PDB entry 7XFH | electron microscopy, 2.90 A resolution | chains G and I of the 11 polymer chains in the assembly

# Chain G
Protein: Histone H2A type 1
Source organism: Xenopus laevis
UniProt: P06897 (H2A1_XENLA); residues 0-129 here correspond to UniProt positions 1-130 (UniProt number = residue number + 1)
Chain sequence (130 residues; numbered 0 to 129; the number before each row is that of its first residue; numbering starts at 0):
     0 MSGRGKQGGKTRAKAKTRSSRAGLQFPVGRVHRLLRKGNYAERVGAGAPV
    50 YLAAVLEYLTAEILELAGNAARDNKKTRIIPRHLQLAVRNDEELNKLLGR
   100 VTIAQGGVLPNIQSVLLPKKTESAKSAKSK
Disordered / not traced: 0-10, 119-129
Construct notes: conflict Arg99 (Gly100 in P06897)
UniProt features mapped onto this chain:
  - modified residue: Ser1 (N-acetylserine), Lys5 (N6-(2-hydroxyisobutyryl)lysine), Lys9 (N6-(2-hydroxyisobutyryl)lysine), Lys36 (N6-(2-hydroxyisobutyryl)lysine), Lys74 (N6-(2-hydroxyisobutyryl)lysine), Lys75 (N6-(2-hydroxyisobutyryl)lysine), Lys95 (N6-(2-hydroxyisobutyryl)lysine), Gln104 (N5-methylglutamine), Lys118 (N6-(2-hydroxyisobutyryl)lysine)
  - cross-link (Glycyl lysine isopeptide (Lys-Gly)): Lys13 (interchain with G-Cter in ubiquitin), Lys15 (interchain with G-Cter in ubiquitin), Lys119 (interchain with G-Cter in ubiquitin)

# Chain I
Molecule: 152-nt DNA strand
Source organism: Xenopus laevis
Sequence (152 nucleotides; each row starts with the number of its first residue; numbers below 1 keep their minus sign (DA-77 is residue -77)):
   -77 ATGCACAGGATGTATATATCTGACACGTGCCTGGAGACTAGGGAGTAXTC
   -27 CCCTTGGCGGTTAAAACGCGGGGGACAGCGCGTACGTGCGTTTAAGCGGT
    23 GCTAGAGCTGTCTACGACCAATTGAGCGGCCTCGGCACCGGGATTCTCCA
    73 GG
Disordered / not traced: -77 to -60, 73-74
Modified positions: AAB (2'-deoxy-ribofuranose-5'-monophosphate) at position -30

# Chain G / chain I interface
Contacting residue pairs (15):
  Arg11(G) - DA43(I)  hydrogen bond to the base
  Arg11(G) - DT44(I)  hydrogen bond to the sugar
  Arg29(G) - DG48(I)  phosphate contact
  Arg29(G) - DC49(I)  salt bridge to the phosphate
  Arg42(G) - DG38(I)  hydrogen bond to the sugar
  Arg42(G) - DA39(I)  phosphate contact
  Val43(G) - DG38(I)  sugar contact
  Val43(G) - DA39(I)  hydrogen bond to the phosphate
  Gly44(G) - DG38(I)  phosphate contact
  Ala45(G) - DG38(I)  phosphate contact
  Lys75(G) - DC58(I)  phosphate contact
  Lys75(G) - DA59(I)  phosphate contact
  Thr76(G) - DC58(I)  hydrogen bond to the phosphate
  Arg77(G) - DG57(I)  sugar contact
  Arg77(G) - DC58(I)  hydrogen bond to the phosphate
Also at the interface, not in a pair above, chain G (14 interface residues in all): Ala14, Thr16, His31, Glu41, Lys74
Also at the interface, not in a pair above, chain I (12 interface residues in all): DA42, DG46, DA47

# In short
14 residues of chain G and 12 residues of chain I are in contact, with 6 hydrogen bonds and 1 salt bridge.
Polar contacts include Arg11(G)-DA43(I), Arg11(G)-DT44(I) and Arg42(G)-DG38(I).
Here chain G is Histone H2A type 1 and chain I is a 152-nt DNA strand, both from Xenopus laevis. Entry 7XFH
(Structure of nucleosome-AAG complex (A-30I, post-catalytic state)) was determined by electron microscopy
(same publication as 7XFC, 7XFI, 7XFJ, 7XFL, 7XFM and 7XFN).
